Entry 2EXY (X-ray diffraction, 3.10 A resolution); this record covers chains A and B of the 6 polymer chains in the assembly.

[Chain A (and B)]
Name: H(+)/Cl(-) exchange transporter clcA
Source organism: Escherichia coli
Notes: chain B of this document is another copy of the same molecule, construct and numbering; everything in this record applies to it too
Reference sequence: P37019 (CLCA_ECOLI); residues 1-473 here = UniProt positions 1-473
Chain sequence (473 residues; numbered 1 to 473; the number before each row is that of its first residue):
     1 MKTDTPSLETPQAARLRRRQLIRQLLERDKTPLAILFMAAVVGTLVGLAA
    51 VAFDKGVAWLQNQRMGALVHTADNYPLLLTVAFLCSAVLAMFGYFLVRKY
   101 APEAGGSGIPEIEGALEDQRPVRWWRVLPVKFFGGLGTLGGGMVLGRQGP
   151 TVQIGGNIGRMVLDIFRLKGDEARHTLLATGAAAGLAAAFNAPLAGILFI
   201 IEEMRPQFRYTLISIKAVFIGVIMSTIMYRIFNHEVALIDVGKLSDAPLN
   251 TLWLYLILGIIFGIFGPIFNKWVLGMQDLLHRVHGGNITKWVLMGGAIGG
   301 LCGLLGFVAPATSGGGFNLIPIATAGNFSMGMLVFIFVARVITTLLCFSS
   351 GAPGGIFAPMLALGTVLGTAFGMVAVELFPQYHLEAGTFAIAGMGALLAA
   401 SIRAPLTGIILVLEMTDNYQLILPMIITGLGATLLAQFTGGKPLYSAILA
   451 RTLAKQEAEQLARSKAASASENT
Disordered / not traced: 1-16, 461-473 (chain B: 1-17, 459-473)
Differences from the reference sequence: engineered mutation Gln-148 (Glu in P37019)
UniProt features mapped onto this chain:
  - motif: Gly-106 to Pro-110 (Selectivity filter part_1), Gly-146, Arg-147, Gly-149, Pro-150 (Selectivity filter part_2), Gly-355 to Pro-359 (Selectivity filter part_3)
  - binding site (chloride): Ser-107, Ile-356, Phe-357, Tyr-445
  - site: Glu-203 (Mediates proton transfer from the protein to the inner aqueous phase)
  - mutagenesis: Ser-107 (S107A: Uncouples chloride transport from proton transport), Glu-203 (E203A/G/Q/S/T: Abolishes proton transport, and reduces chloride transport; E203C/I/L/V: Abolishes proton and chloride transport; E203D/H: No effect on proton and chloride transport ...), Tyr-445 (Y445A: Abolishes gating, permitting continuous rapid transit of chloride ions; when associated with A-148; Y445F/W: No effect; Y445L: Alters stoichiometry of proton/chloride exchange)

[How chain A and chain B interact]
Contacting residue pairs (110; chain A residue first):
  Arg-17(A) with Glu-117(B); Gln-119(B)
  Arg-18(A) with Gln-119(B); Leu-453(B); Gln-456(B); Glu-457(B), salt bridge
  Arg-19(A) with Glu-457(B), salt bridge
  Leu-21(A) with Glu-117(B); Gln-119(B); Leu-453(B), hydrophobic
  Ile-22(A) with Leu-453(B); Ala-454(B), hydrophobic
  Gln-24(A) with Phe-208(B)
  Leu-25(A) with Phe-208(B); Ser-446(B); Ala-450(B)
  Leu-26(A) with Lys-442(B), hydrogen bond (backbone-side chain); Ala-450(B), hydrophobic
  Arg-28(A) with Glu-113(B), salt bridge; Glu-203(B), salt bridge; Gln-207(B); Phe-208(B); Pro-443(B); Ser-446(B), hydrogen bond
  Asp-29(A) with Arg-403(B), salt bridge; Gln-437(B), hydrogen bond (backbone-side chain)
  Lys-30(A) with Gln-437(B); Lys-442(B)
  Thr-31(A) with Gln-437(B)
  Leu-33(A) with Phe-438(B), hydrophobic
  Leu-36(A) with Leu-434(B), hydrophobic
  Glu-113(A) with Arg-28(B), salt bridge
  Glu-117(A) with Leu-21(B)
  Gln-119(A) with Arg-18(B), hydrogen bond; Leu-21(B)
  Asn-191(A) with Tyr-419(B)
  Pro-193(A) with Tyr-419(B)
  Leu-194(A) with Ile-410(B), hydrophobic; Ile-426(B), hydrophobic
  Ile-197(A) with Leu-406(B), hydrophobic
  Leu-198(A) with Leu-198(B), hydrophobic; Leu-406(B), hydrophobic
  Ile-201(A) with Leu-406(B), hydrophobic
  Glu-203(A) with Arg-28(B), salt bridge
  Arg-205(A) with Arg-205(B)
  Gln-207(A) with Arg-28(B); Tyr-210(B)
  Phe-208(A) with Gln-24(B); Leu-25(B); Arg-28(B); Tyr-210(B), hydrophobic
  Arg-209(A) with Tyr-210(B)
  Tyr-210(A) with Gln-207(B); Phe-208(B), hydrophobic; Arg-209(B); Tyr-210(B)
  Lys-216(A) with Arg-403(B); Thr-433(B), hydrogen bond (side chain-backbone); Leu-434(B); Gln-437(B)
  Phe-219(A) with Leu-406(B), hydrophobic; Ile-426(B), hydrophobic; Leu-430(B), hydrophobic
  Ile-220(A) with Leu-430(B), hydrophobic
  Ile-223(A) with Ile-426(B), hydrophobic
  Thr-226(A) with Leu-423(B)
  Ile-227(A) with Leu-423(B), hydrophobic
  Arg-230(A) with Leu-249(B)
  Ile-231(A) with Leu-249(B), hydrophobic
  Leu-249(A) with Ile-231(B), hydrophobic
  Arg-403(A) with Asp-29(B), salt bridge; Lys-216(B)
  Leu-406(A) with Ile-197(B), hydrophobic; Leu-198(B), hydrophobic; Ile-201(B), hydrophobic; Phe-219(B), hydrophobic
  Ile-410(A) with Leu-194(B), hydrophobic
  Glu-414(A) with Tyr-419(B), hydrogen bond
  Tyr-419(A) with Asn-191(B); Glu-414(B), hydrogen bond
  Leu-423(A) with Thr-226(B); Ile-227(B), hydrophobic; Arg-230(B)
  Ile-426(A) with Leu-194(B), hydrophobic; Phe-219(B), hydrophobic; Ile-223(B), hydrophobic
  Leu-430(A) with Phe-219(B), hydrophobic; Ile-220(B), hydrophobic
  Thr-433(A) with Lys-216(B), hydrogen bond (backbone-side chain)
  Leu-434(A) with Leu-36(B), hydrophobic; Lys-216(B)
  Gln-437(A) with Asp-29(B), hydrogen bond (side chain-backbone); Lys-30(B); Thr-31(B); Lys-216(B)
  Phe-438(A) with Leu-33(B), hydrophobic
  Lys-442(A) with Leu-26(B), hydrogen bond (side chain-backbone); Lys-30(B)
  Pro-443(A) with Arg-28(B)
  Ser-446(A) with Leu-25(B); Arg-28(B), hydrogen bond
  Ala-450(A) with Leu-26(B), hydrophobic
  Leu-453(A) with Arg-18(B); Leu-21(B), hydrophobic; Ile-22(B)
  Ala-454(A) with Ile-22(B), hydrophobic
  Gln-456(A) with Arg-18(B)
  Glu-457(A) with Arg-18(B), salt bridge; Arg-19(B), salt bridge; Ile-22(B)
Also at the interface, not in a pair above, chain A (69 interface residues in all): Ala-192, Lys-243, Leu-252, Ile-402, Pro-405, Leu-413, Asp-417, Ile-422, Ile-427, Ala-447, Leu-449
Also at the interface, not in a pair above, chain B (67 interface residues in all): Ala-192, Pro-193, Lys-243, Leu-252, Pro-405, Leu-413, Asp-417, Ile-422, Ile-427, Ala-447, Leu-449

[Overview]
69 residues of chain A and 67 residues of chain B are in contact, with 11 hydrogen bonds and 10 salt bridges.
Polar contacts include Arg-18(A)/Glu-457(B), Arg-19(A)/Glu-457(B) and Arg-28(A)/Glu-113(B). UniProt lists 4
chloride-binding residues and 3 mutagenesis sites on chain A.
Chain A and chain B are both H(+)/Cl(-) exchange transporter clcA (Escherichia coli); the structure, Crystal
structure of the E148Q Mutant of EcClC, Fab complexed in absence of bound ions, was determined by X-ray
diffraction together with 2EXW and 2EZ0 from the same study.
